PDB entry 9CO7 | electron microscopy, 3.32 A resolution | chains B and E of the 4 polymer chains in the assembly

== Chain B ==
Protein: Spike glycoprotein
From: Severe acute respiratory syndrome coronavirus 2
UniProtKB: P0DTC2 (SPIKE_SARS2); aligned to UniProt positions 14-1211 over residues 14-1211 (the alignment contains insertions or deletions, so no single offset holds)
Chain sequence (1229 residues; row label = number of the first residue in the row):
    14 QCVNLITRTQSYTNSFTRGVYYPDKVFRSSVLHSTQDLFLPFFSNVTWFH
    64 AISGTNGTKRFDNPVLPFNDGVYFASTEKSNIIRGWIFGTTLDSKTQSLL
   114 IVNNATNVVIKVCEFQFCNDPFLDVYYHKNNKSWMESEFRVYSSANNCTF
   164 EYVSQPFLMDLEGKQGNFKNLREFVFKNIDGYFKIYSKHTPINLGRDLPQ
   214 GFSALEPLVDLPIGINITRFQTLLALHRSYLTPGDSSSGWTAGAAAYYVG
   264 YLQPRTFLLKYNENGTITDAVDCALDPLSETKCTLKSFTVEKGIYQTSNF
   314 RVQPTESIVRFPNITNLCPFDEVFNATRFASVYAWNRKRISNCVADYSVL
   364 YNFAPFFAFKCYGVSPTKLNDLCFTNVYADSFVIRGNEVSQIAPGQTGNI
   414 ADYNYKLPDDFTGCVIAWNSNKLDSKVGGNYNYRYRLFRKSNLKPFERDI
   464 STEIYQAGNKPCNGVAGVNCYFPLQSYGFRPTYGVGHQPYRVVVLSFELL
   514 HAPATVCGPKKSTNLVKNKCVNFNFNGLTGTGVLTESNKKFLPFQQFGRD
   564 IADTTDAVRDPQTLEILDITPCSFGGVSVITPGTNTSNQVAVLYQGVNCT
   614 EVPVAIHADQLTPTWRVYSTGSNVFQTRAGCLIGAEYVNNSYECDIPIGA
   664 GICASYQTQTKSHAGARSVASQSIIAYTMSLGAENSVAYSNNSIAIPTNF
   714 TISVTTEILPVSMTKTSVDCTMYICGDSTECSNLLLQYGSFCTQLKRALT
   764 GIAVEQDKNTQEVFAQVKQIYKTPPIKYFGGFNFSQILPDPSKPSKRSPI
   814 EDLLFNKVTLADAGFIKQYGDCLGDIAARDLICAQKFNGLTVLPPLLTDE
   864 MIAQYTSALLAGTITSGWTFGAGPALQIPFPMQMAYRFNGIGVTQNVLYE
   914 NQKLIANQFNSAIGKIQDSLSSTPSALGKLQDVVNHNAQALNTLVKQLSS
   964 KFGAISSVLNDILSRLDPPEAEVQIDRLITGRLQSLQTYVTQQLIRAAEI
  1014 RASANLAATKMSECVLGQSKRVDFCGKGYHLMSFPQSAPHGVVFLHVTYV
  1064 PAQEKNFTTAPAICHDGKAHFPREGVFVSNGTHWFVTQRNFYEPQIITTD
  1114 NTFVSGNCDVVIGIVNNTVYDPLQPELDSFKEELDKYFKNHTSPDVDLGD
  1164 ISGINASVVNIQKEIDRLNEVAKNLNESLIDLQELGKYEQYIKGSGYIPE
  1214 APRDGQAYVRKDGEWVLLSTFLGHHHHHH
Unresolved in the structure: 14-320, 525-1242
Cystine bridges: C331-C356, C374-C427, C386-C520, C475-C483
Sequence notes: conflict I19 (Thr in P0DTC2), S24 (Ala27 in P0DTC2), D137 (Gly142 in P0DTC2), 37 further conflict positions vs the reference (P0DTC2) not listed; expression tag (1212-1242)
Curated features (UniProtKB/Swiss-Prot):
  - region: D1163, S1170, N1173, N1187, E1202 (Heptad repeat 2)
  - glycosylation (N-linked (GlcNAc...) asparagine): N17 (complex), N1173 (complex)

== Chain E ==
Protein: Nanosota-9
From: Vicugna pacos
Chain sequence (150 residues; numbered 1 to 150; the number before each row is that of its first residue):
     1 QVQLQESGGGLVQPGGSLRLSCTASGIALHTHATGWFRQAPGKEREGVSC
    51 ISSGDGTTYYEDSVEGRFTISRDNAKNTVYLQMNSLKLEDTAVYYCAADP
   101 GAVCHSGSYYYTDDDFYYRGQGTQVTVSSGGQHHHHHHGAYPYDVPDYAS
Unresolved in the structure: 130-150
Cystine bridges: C22-C96, C50-C104

== Interface between chain B and chain E ==
Residue-residue contacts - 32 pairs, chain B then chain E:
  Y444(B) - D99(E)  hydrogen bond
  Y444(B) - Y117(E)  hydrophobic
  L450(B) - T31(E)
  A479(B) - Q1(E)
  A479(B) - S25(E)  hydrogen bond (backbone-side chain)
  G480(B) - S25(E)
  V481(B) - A24(E)
  V481(B) - S25(E)
  C483(B) - G26(E)
  Y484(B) - G26(E)
  Y484(B) - I27(E)
  Y484(B) - A28(E)  hydrophobic
  F485(B) - V2(E)  hydrophobic
  F485(B) - G26(E)
  Q488(B) - T31(E)  hydrogen bond (side chain-backbone)
  Q488(B) - H32(E)  hydrogen bond
  Q488(B) - P100(E)
  S489(B) - P100(E)
  R493(B) - D99(E)  salt bridge
  R493(B) - V103(E)
  R493(B) - Y109(E)
  R493(B) - D115(E)  salt bridge
  T495(B) - S106(E)
  T495(B) - S108(E)  hydrogen bond (backbone-backbone)
  T495(B) - Y109(E)
  Y496(B) - V103(E)
  Y496(B) - S106(E)
  Y496(B) - G107(E)
  Y496(B) - Y109(E)  hydrophobic
  G497(B) - S106(E)
  G497(B) - G107(E)
  H500(B) - S106(E)  hydrogen bond
Also at the interface, not in a pair above, chain B (17 interface residues in all): G441, N482
Also at the interface, not in a pair above, chain E (22 interface residues in all): A75, K76, N77, A102

== In short ==
17 residues of chain B face 22 of chain E across their interface, with 6 hydrogen bonds and 2 salt bridges.
Polar pairs include R493(B)-D99(E), R493(B)-D115(E) and Y444(B)-D99(E).
Here chain B is Spike glycoprotein (Severe acute respiratory syndrome coronavirus 2) and chain E is Nanosota-9
(Vicugna pacos). Entry 9CO7 (Local refinement of BA.5 spike/Nanosota-9 complex) was determined by electron
microscopy together with 9CO6, 9CO8 and 9CO9 from the same study.
